4NXN - chains A and M of the 21 polymer chains in the assembly; structure by X-ray diffraction, 3.54 A resolution.

== Chain A ==
Molecule: 16S rRNA
Source organism: Thermus thermophilus
Sequence (1522 nucleotides; each row starts with the number of its first residue; note: 42 numbers in that range are skipped by the numbering (no residue carries them; nothing is unmodelled there); a row labelled like 190A-190L holds insertion residues (190A, then the next letters in order); numbering starts at 0):
     0 UUUGUUGGAG AGUUUGAUCC UGGCUCAGGG UGAACGCUGG CGGCGUGCCU AAGACAUGCA
    60 AGUCGUGCGG G
    73 CCGCGGGGUU UU
    88 ACUCCG
    95 UGGUC
   101 AGCGGCGGAC GGGUGAGUAA CGCGUGGGU
  129A G
   130 ACCUACCCGG AAGAGGGGGA CAACCCGGGG AAACUCGGGC UAAUCCCCCA UGUGGACCCG
   190 C
190A-190L CCCUUGGGGUGU
   191 GUCCAAAGGG CUUU
   216 GCCCGCUUCC GGAUGGGCCC GCGUCCCAUC AGCUAGUUGG UGGGGUAAUG GCCCACCAAG
   276 GCGACGACGG GUAGCCGGUC UGAGAGGAUG GCCGGCCACA GGGGCACUGA GACACGGGCC
   336 CCACUCCUAC GGGAGGCAGC AGUUAGGAAU CUUCCGCAAU GGGCGCAAGC CUGACGGAGC
   396 GACGCCGCUU GGAGGAAGAA GCCCUUCGGG GUGUAAACUC CUGAA
   442 CCCGGGACGA AACCCCCGAC GA
   474 GGGGACUGAC GGUACCGGG
   494 GUAAUAGCGC CGGCCAACUC CGUGCCAGCA GCCGCGGUAA UACGGAGGGC GCGAGCGUUA
   554 CCCGGAUUCA CUGGGCGUAA AGGGCGUGUA GGCGGCCUGG GGCGUCCCAU GUGAAAGACC
   614 ACGGCUCAAC CGUGGGGGAG CGUGGGAUAC GCUCAGGCUA GACGGUGGGA GAGGGUGGUG
   674 GAAUUCCCGG AGUAGCGGUG AAAUGCGCAG AUACCGGGAG GAACGCCGAU GGCGAAGGCA
   734 GCCACCUGGU CCACCCGUGA CGCUGAGGCG CGAAAGCGUG GGGAGCAAAC CGGAUUAGAU
   794 ACCCGGGUAG UCCACGCCCU AAACGAUGCG CGCUAGGUCU CUGGGUCU
   848 CCUGGGGGCC GAAGCUAACG CGUUAAGCGC GCCGCCUGGG GAGUACGGCC GCAAGGCUGA
   908 AACUCAAAGG AAUUGACGGG GGCCCGCACA AGCGGUGGAG CAUGUGGUUU AAUUCGAAGX
   968 AACGCGAAGA ACCUUACCAG GCCUUGACAU GCUAGG
 1003A G
  1004 AACCCGGGUG AAAGCCUGGG GUGCCCC
1030A-1030D GCGA
  1031 GGGGAGCCCU AGCACAGGUG CUGCAUGGCC GUCGUCAGCU CGUGCCGUGA GGUGUUGGGU
  1091 UAAGUCCCGC AACGAGCGCA ACCCCCGCCG UUAGUUGCCA GCGGUUCGGC CGGGCACUCU
  1151 AACGGGACUG CCCGCGAAA
  1171 GCGGGAGGAA GGAGGGGACG ACGUCUGGUC AGCAUGGCCC UUACGGCCUG GGCGACACAC
  1231 GUGCUACAAU GCCCACUACA AAGCGAUGCC ACCCGGCAAC GGGGAGCUAA UCGCAAAAAG
  1291 GUGGGCCCAG UUCGGAUUGG GGUCUGCAAC CCGACCCCAU GAAGCCGGAA UCGCUAGUAA
  1351 UCGCGGAUCA G
 1361A C
  1362 CAUGCCGCGG UGAAUACGUU CCCGGGCCUU GUACACACXG CCXGUXACGC CAUGGGAGCG
  1422 GGCUCUACCC GAAGUCGCCG GG
  1446 AGCCUACGGG
  1459 CAGGCGCCGA GGGUAGGGCC CGUGACUGGG GCGAAGUCGU AACAAGGUAG CUGUACCGGA
  1519 AGGUGCGGCU GGAUCCACUC CUUUCU
Not modelled in the structure: 0-4, 1534-1538
Modified residues: PSU (pseudouridine-5'-monophosphate) at position 516, M2G (N2-dimethylguanosine-5'-monophosphate) at position 966, 5MC (5-methylcytidine-5'-monophosphate) at position 967, 2MG (2N-methylguanosine-5'-monophosphate) at position 1207, 5MC (5-methylcytidine-5'-monophosphate) at position 1400, 4OC (4n,o2'-methylcytidine-5'-monophosphate) at position 1402, 5MC (5-methylcytidine-5'-monophosphate) at position 1404, 5MC (5-methylcytidine-5'-monophosphate) at position 1407, UR3 (3-methyluridine-5'-monophoshate) at position 1498, MA6 (6N-dimethyladenosine-5'-monophoshate) at position 1518, MA6 (6N-dimethyladenosine-5'-monophoshate) at position 1519, PSU (pseudouridine-5'-monophosphate) at position 1540, PSU (pseudouridine-5'-monophosphate) at position 1541
Metal / ion sites: Mg2+ site 1 near U5 (its only coordinating residue here); Mg2+ site 2: G11, G22; Mg2+ site 3 near G21 (its only coordinating residue here); Mg2+ site 4: C48, G115; Mg2+ site 5 near A53 (its only coordinating residue here); Mg2+ site 6: A59, U387; Mg2+ site 7: G61, U62; Mg2+ site 8: G97, U98; Mg2+ site 9 near G107 (its only coordinating residue here); Mg2+ site 10 near G117 (its only coordinating residue here); Mg2+ site 11: C121, G124, U125; Mg2+ site 12 near U129 (its only coordinating residue here); 101 more Mg2+ sites not listed
Ligand contacts: streptomycin (SRY): U12, U14, C526, G527, C912, A913, A914, A915, C1490, G1491

== Chain M ==
Molecule: ribosomal protein S13
Source organism: Thermus thermophilus
Reference sequence: P80377 (RS13_THET8); residue numbers follow UniProt; this construct covers 1-126
Sequence (126 residues; row label = number of the first residue in the row):
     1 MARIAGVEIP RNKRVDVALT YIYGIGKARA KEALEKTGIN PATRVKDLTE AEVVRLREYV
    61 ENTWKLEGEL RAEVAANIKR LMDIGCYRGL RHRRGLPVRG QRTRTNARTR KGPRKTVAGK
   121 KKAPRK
Not modelled in the structure: 1, 120-126
Metal / ion sites: Mg2+: Thr20, Ile22, Ile25 (shared with U1330(A) of chain A)

== Interface between chain A and chain M ==
Residue-residue contacts (85):
  A946(A) - Arg114(M)  salt bridge to the phosphate
  G947(A) - Arg108(M)  phosphate contact
  G947(A) - Thr109(M)  hydrogen bond to the phosphate
  C948(A) - Asn106(M)  base contact
  C948(A) - Ala107(M)  phosphate contact
  C948(A) - Arg108(M)  hydrogen bond to the phosphate
  C948(A) - Thr109(M)  hydrogen bond to the phosphate
  A949(A) - Gln101(M)  phosphate contact
  A949(A) - Asn106(M)  hydrogen bond to the base
  U950(A) - Arg102(M)  phosphate contact
  U950(A) - Thr105(M)  hydrogen bond to the base
  U950(A) - Asn106(M)  base contact
  G951(A) - Arg102(M)  salt bridge to the phosphate
  G951(A) - Thr105(M)  base contact
  U952(A) - Arg104(M)  base contact
  U952(A) - Thr105(M)  base contact
  G953(A) - Arg104(M)  salt bridge to the phosphate
  G954(A) - Arg104(M)  hydrogen bond to the base
  G1224(A) - Arg104(M)  salt bridge to the phosphate
  A1225(A) - Gln101(M)  phosphate contact
  A1225(A) - Arg102(M)  phosphate contact
  A1225(A) - Thr103(M)  hydrogen bond to the phosphate
  A1225(A) - Arg104(M)  hydrogen bond to the phosphate
  C1226(A) - Arg91(M)  salt bridge to the phosphate
  C1226(A) - Thr103(M)  hydrogen bond to the phosphate
  C1226(A) - Arg104(M)  base contact
  C1226(A) - Lys111(M)  hydrogen bond to the sugar
  A1227(A) - Leu96(M)  phosphate contact
  A1227(A) - Lys111(M)  salt bridge to the phosphate
  A1227(A) - Lys115(M)  hydrogen bond to the sugar
  A1227(A) - Val117(M)  base contact
  C1228(A) - Arg104(M)  hydrogen bond to the base
  C1228(A) - Arg108(M)  salt bridge to the phosphate
  C1228(A) - Lys111(M)  salt bridge to the phosphate
  C1228(A) - Lys115(M)  hydrogen bond to the phosphate
  C1228(A) - Thr116(M)  phosphate contact
  C1228(A) - Val117(M)  hydrogen bond to the sugar
  A1229(A) - Thr105(M)  base contact
  A1229(A) - Arg114(M)  salt bridge to the phosphate
  A1229(A) - Thr116(M)  hydrogen bond to the phosphate
  C1230(A) - Thr105(M)  base contact
  G1295(A) - Arg14(M)  sugar contact
  C1296(A) - Arg14(M)  sugar contact
  C1297(A) - Arg44(M)  salt bridge to the phosphate
  U1301(A) - Tyr21(M)  phosphate contact
  U1302(A) - Lys13(M)  salt bridge to the phosphate
  U1302(A) - Arg14(M)  base contact
  U1302(A) - Val17(M)  phosphate contact
  U1302(A) - Tyr21(M)  phosphate contact
  A1306(A) - Thr109(M)  hydrogen bond to the sugar
  U1307(A) - Gln101(M)  hydrogen bond to the phosphate
  U1307(A) - Thr109(M)  sugar contact
  U1307(A) - Arg110(M)  phosphate contact
  U1308(A) - His92(M)  hydrogen bond to the phosphate
  U1308(A) - Pro97(M)  phosphate contact
  U1308(A) - Val98(M)  hydrogen bond to the phosphate
  U1308(A) - Arg99(M)  phosphate contact
  U1308(A) - Gln101(M)  hydrogen bond to the phosphate
  U1308(A) - Arg110(M)  phosphate contact
  G1309(A) - Val74(M)  sugar contact
  G1309(A) - Asn77(M)  hydrogen bond to the sugar
  G1309(A) - Ile78(M)  sugar contact
  G1309(A) - Arg88(M)  salt bridge to the phosphate
  G1309(A) - His92(M)  salt bridge to the phosphate
  G1309(A) - Arg99(M)  salt bridge to the phosphate
  G1310(A) - Asn77(M)  sugar contact
  G1310(A) - Arg80(M)  salt bridge to the phosphate
  G1310(A) - Arg88(M)  salt bridge to the phosphate
  C1320(A) - Tyr87(M)  sugar contact
  C1321(A) - Tyr87(M)  sugar contact
  G1323(A) - Gly100(M)  phosphate contact
  C1328(A) - Ala28(M)  phosphate contact
  C1328(A) - Arg29(M)  hydrogen bond to the sugar
  A1329(A) - Tyr23(M)  phosphate contact
  A1329(A) - Gly24(M)  phosphate contact
  A1329(A) - Ile25(M)  phosphate contact
  A1329(A) - Gly26(M)  hydrogen bond to the phosphate
  A1329(A) - Lys27(M)  phosphate contact
  A1329(A) - Ala28(M)  phosphate contact
  A1329(A) - Arg29(M)  hydrogen bond to the phosphate
  A1329(A) - Leu70(M)  sugar contact
  U1330(A) - Ile22(M)  phosphate contact
  U1330(A) - Tyr23(M)  phosphate contact
  U1330(A) - Ile25(M)  hydrogen bond to the phosphate
  U1330(A) - Gly26(M)  hydrogen bond to the phosphate
Interface residues without a listed pair, chain A (34 interface residues in all): C1322, G1331
Interface residues without a listed pair, chain M (45 interface residues in all): Thr20, Leu81, Pro113

== Overview ==
Chain A and chain M form an interface of 34 and 45 residues respectively; the contacts include 26 hydrogen
bonds and 16 salt bridges. Polar contacts include A949(A)-Asn106(M), U950(A)-Thr105(M) and G954(A)-Arg104(M).
Chain A binds streptomycin. G11(A) and G22(A) coordinate Mg2+ site 2.
Here chain A is 16S rRNA and chain M is ribosomal protein S13, both from Thermus thermophilus. Entry 4NXN
(Crystal Structure of the 30S ribosomal subunit from a GidB (RsmG) mutant of Thermus thermophilus (HB8) ...)
was determined by X-ray diffraction.
